PDB entry 1TIB | X-ray diffraction, 1.84 A resolution | chain A

Chain A:
Protein: Lipase
From: Thermomyces lanuginosus
Notes: EC 3.1.1.3
UniProt: O59952 (LIP_THELA); residues 1-269 here correspond to UniProt positions 23-291 (UniProt number = residue number + 22)
Amino-acid sequence (269 residues; numbered 1 to 269; the number before each row is that of its first residue):
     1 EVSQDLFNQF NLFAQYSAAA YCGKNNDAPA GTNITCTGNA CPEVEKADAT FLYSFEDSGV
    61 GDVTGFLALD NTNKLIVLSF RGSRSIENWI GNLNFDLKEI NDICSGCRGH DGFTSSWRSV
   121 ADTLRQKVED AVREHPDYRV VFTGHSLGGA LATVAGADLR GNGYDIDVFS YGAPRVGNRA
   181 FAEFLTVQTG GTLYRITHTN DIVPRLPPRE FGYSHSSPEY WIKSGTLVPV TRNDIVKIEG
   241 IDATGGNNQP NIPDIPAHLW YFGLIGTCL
Curated features (UniProtKB/Swiss-Prot):
  - active site: Ser-146 (Nucleophile), Asp-201 (Charge relay system), His-258 (Charge relay system)
Disulfide bonds: Cys-22/Cys-268, Cys-36/Cys-41, Cys-104/Cys-107

Overview:
From UniProt: 3 active-site residues.
Chain A is Lipase (Thermomyces lanuginosus); the structure, Conformational lability of lipases observed in the
absence of an oil-water interface: crystallographic studies of enzymes ..., was determined by X-ray
diffraction (same publication as 1TIC).
